PDB entry 8PIL | electron microscopy, 3.20 A resolution | chains J and B of the 10 polymer chains in the assembly

== Chain J ==
Molecule: DNA-directed RNA polymerase subunit beta'
Organism: Escherichia coli
Notes: EC 2.7.7.6
UniProtKB: P0A8T7 (RPOC_ECOLI); numbering as in UniProt (aligned over 2-1407)
Amino-acid sequence (1416 residues; each row starts with the number of its first residue):
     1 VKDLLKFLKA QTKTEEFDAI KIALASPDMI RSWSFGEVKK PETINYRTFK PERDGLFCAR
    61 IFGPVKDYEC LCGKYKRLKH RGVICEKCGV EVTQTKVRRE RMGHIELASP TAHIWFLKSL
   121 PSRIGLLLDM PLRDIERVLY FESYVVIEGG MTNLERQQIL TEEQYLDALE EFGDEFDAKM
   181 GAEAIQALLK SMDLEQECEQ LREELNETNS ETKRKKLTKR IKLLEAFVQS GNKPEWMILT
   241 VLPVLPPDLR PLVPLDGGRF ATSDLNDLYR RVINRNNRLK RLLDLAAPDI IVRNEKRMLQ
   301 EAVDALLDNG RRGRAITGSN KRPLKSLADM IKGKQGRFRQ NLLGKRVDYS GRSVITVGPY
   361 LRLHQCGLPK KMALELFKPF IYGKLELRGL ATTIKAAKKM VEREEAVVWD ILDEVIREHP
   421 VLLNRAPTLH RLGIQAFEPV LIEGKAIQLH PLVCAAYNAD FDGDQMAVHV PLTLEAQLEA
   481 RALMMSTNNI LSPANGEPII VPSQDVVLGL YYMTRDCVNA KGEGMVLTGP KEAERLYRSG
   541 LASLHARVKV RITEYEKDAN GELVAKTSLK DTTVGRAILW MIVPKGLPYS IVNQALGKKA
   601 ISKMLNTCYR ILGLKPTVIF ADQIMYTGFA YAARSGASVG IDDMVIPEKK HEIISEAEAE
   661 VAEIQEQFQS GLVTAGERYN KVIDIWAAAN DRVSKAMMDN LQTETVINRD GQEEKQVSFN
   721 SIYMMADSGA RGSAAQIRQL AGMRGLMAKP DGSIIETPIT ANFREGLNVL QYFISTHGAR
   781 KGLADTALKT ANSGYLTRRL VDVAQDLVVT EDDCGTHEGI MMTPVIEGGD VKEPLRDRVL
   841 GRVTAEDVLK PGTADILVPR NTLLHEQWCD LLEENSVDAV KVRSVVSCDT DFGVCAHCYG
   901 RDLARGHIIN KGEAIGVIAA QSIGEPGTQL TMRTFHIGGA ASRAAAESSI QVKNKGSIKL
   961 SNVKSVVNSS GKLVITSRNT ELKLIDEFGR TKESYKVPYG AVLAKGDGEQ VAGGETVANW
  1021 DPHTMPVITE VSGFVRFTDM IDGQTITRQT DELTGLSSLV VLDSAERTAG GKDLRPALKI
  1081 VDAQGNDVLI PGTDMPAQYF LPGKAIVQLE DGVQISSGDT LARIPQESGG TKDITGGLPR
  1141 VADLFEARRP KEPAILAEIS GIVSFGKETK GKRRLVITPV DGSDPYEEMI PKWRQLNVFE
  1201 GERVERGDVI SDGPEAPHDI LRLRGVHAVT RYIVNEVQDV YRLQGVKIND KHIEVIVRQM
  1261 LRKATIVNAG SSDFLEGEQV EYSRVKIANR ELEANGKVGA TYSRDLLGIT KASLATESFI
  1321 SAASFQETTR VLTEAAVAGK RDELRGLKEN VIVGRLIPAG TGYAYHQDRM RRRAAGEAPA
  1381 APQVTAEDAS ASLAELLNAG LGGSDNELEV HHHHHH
Not modelled in the structure: 1-15, 936-946, 1127-1133, 1376-1416
Differences from the reference sequence: expression tag (1, 1408-1416)
Swiss-Prot annotation at these positions:
  - binding site (Zn(2+)): Cys70, Cys72, Cys85, Cys88, Cys814, Cys888, Cys895, Cys898
  - binding site (Mg(2+)): Asp460, Asp462, Asp464
  - modified residue: Lys983 (N6-acetyllysine)
  - mutagenesis: Gln504 (Q504P: Resistant to antibiotics salinamide A and B), Asn690 (N690D: Resistant to antibiotics salinamide A and B), Met697 (M697V: Resistant to antibiotics salinamide A and B), Ala735 (A735T: Resistant to antibiotics salinamide A and B), Arg738 (R738C/H/P/S: Resistant to antibiotics salinamide A and B), Ala748 (A748E: Resistant to antibiotics salinamide A and B), Pro758 (P758S/T: Resistant to antibiotics salinamide A and B), Phe763 (F763C: Resistant to antibiotics salinamide A and B), Ser775 (S775A: Resistant to antibiotics salinamide A and B), Ala779 (A779T/V: Resistant to antibiotics salinamide A and B), Arg780 (R780C: Resistant to antibiotics salinamide A and B), Gly782 (G782A/C: Resistant to antibiotics salinamide A and B), 1 further mutagenesis entry in UniProt
Ion coordination: Zn2+ site 1: Cys70, Cys72, Cys85, Cys88; Mg2+: Asp460, Asp462, Asp464 (shared with 2 residues of chain R); Zn2+ site 2: Cys814, Cys888, Cys895, Cys898

== Chain B ==
Molecule: template DNA
Sequence (40 nucleotides; numbered 1 to 40; the number before each row is that of its first residue):
     1 GGAAGATCGA AAAAAGCACG CTACCGCCCG CGTGGTGGTG
Not modelled in the structure: 37-40

== Interface between chain J and chain B ==
Contacting residue pairs - 32 pairs, chain J then chain B:
  Ser210(J) with DG5(B), phosphate contact; DA6(B), hydrogen bond to the phosphate
  Glu211(J) with DA6(B), phosphate contact
  Thr212(J) with DA6(B), hydrogen bond to the phosphate
  Leu255(J) with DC28(B), base contact
  Phe260(J) with DC29(B), phosphate contact
  Ala261(J) with DC28(B), base contact; DC29(B), phosphate contact
  Thr262(J) with DC29(B), hydrogen bond to the phosphate
  Arg270(J) with DC29(B), hydrogen bond to the base
  Arg311(J) with DA14(B), phosphate contact; DA15(B), salt bridge to the phosphate
  Ser319(J) with DC29(B), hydrogen bond to the phosphate; DG30(B), hydrogen bond to the phosphate
  Lys334(J) with DC17(B), phosphate contact; DA18(B), salt bridge to the phosphate; DC19(B), salt bridge to the phosphate
  Arg339(J) with DC17(B), salt bridge to the phosphate; DC19(B), salt bridge to the phosphate
  Arg346(J) with DC21(B), salt bridge to the phosphate
  Arg352(J) with DG20(B), sugar contact; DC21(B), sugar contact
  Ala426(J) with DG20(B), sugar contact
  Thr790(J) with DA18(B), hydrogen bond to the base
  Ala791(J) with DA18(B), base contact
  Gly794(J) with DA18(B), sugar contact
  Tyr795(J) with DA18(B), sugar contact
  Lys1172(J) with DC8(B), salt bridge to the phosphate
  Gln1326(J) with DG16(B), phosphate contact
  Glu1327(J) with DG16(B), hydrogen bond to the phosphate
  Arg1330(J) with DA14(B), phosphate contact; DA15(B), salt bridge to the phosphate
Other interface residues (no listed pair), chain J (28 interface residues in all): Lys118, Arg259, Gln465, Arg798, Thr1329
Other interface residues (no listed pair), chain B (15 interface residues in all): DG9

== In short ==
28 residues of chain J and 15 residues of chain B are in contact; the contacts include 8 hydrogen bonds and 8
salt bridges. Among the polar pairs are Arg270(J)-DC29(B), Thr790(J)-DA18(B) and Ser210(J)-DA6(B).
Here chain J is DNA-directed RNA polymerase subunit beta' (Escherichia coli) and chain B is template DNA.
Entry 8PIL (E. coli transcription complex paused at ops site and bound to RfaH and NusA) was determined by
electron microscopy together with 8PEN, 8PFG, 8PFJ, 8PH9, 8PHK, 8PIB, 8PID and 8PIM from the same study.
